PDB entry 8JD6 | electron microscopy, 3.40 A resolution | chains S and R of the 6 polymer chains in the assembly

Chain S (and R):
Name: Metabotropic glutamate receptor 4
Source organism: Homo sapiens
Notes: chain R of this document is another copy of the same molecule, construct and numbering; everything in this record applies to it too
Reference sequence: Q14833 (GRM4_HUMAN); numbering as in UniProt (aligned over 33-912)
Chain sequence (890 residues; numbered 23 to 912; the number before each row is that of its first residue):
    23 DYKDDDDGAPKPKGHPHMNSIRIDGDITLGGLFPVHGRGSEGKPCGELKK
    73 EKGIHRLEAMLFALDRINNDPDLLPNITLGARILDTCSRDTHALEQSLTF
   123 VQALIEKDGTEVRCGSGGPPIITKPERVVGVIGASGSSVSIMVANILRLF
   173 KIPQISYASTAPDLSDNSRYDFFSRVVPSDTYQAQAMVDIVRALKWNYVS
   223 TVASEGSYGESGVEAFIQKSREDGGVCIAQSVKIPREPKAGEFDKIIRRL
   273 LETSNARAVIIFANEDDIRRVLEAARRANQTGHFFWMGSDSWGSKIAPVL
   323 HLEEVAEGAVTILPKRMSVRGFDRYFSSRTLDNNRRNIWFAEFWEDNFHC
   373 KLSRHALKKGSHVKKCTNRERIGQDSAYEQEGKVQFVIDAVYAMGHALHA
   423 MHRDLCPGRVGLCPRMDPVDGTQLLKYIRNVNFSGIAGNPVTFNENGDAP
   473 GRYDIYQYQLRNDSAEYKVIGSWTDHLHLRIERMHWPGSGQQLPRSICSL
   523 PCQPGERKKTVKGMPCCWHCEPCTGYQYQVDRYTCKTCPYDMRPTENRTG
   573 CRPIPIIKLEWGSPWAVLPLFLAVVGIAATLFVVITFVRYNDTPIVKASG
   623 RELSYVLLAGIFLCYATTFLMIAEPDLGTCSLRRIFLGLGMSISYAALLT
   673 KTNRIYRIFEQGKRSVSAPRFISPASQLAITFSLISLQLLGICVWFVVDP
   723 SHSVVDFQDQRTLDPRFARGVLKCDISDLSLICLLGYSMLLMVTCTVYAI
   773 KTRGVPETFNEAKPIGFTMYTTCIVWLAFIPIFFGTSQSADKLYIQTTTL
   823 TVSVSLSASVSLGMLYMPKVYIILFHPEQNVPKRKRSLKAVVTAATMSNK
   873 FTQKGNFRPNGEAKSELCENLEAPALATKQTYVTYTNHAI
Disordered / not traced: 23-40, 127-147, 374-385, 509-514, 684-691, 849-912 (chain R: 23-40, 128-147, 375-384, 484-486, 509-514, 854-912)
Construct notes: expression tag (23-32)
Disulfide bonds: Cys249-Cys538, Cys372-Cys388, Cys428-Cys435, Cys520-Cys539, Cys524-Cys542, Cys545-Cys557, Cys560-Cys573, Cys652-Cys746
Residues lining bound ligands:
  - N-(3-chlorophenyl)pyridine-2-carboxamide (BK0): Trp587, Leu590, Pro591, Val797, Ala800, Phe801, Ile804, Thr820, Thr821, Val824, Ser825, Leu828
  - phosphoserine (SEP): Lys74, Arg78, Ser157, Gly158, Ser159, Ala180, Ser181, Thr182, Tyr230, Glu287, Asp312, Ser313, Lys317, Glu403, Lys405

How chain S and chain R interact:
Residue-residue contacts (55; chain S residue first):
  Thr113(S) - Arg170(R)
  Thr113(S) - Arg191(R)
  Leu116(S) - Asn167(R)
  Leu116(S) - Ile168(R)  hydrophobic
  Leu116(S) - Leu171(R)  hydrophobic
  Glu117(S) - Leu171(R)
  Leu120(S) - Leu171(R)  hydrophobic
  Leu120(S) - Phe172(R)  hydrophobic
  Met164(S) - Asn167(R)
  Met164(S) - Arg191(R)
  Asn167(S) - Leu116(R)
  Asn167(S) - Met164(R)  hydrogen bond
  Ile168(S) - Leu116(R)  hydrophobic
  Ile168(S) - Ile168(R)  hydrophobic
  Arg170(S) - Thr113(R)
  Arg170(S) - Glu117(R)  salt bridge
  Leu171(S) - Leu116(R)  hydrophobic
  Leu171(S) - Glu117(R)
  Leu171(S) - Leu120(R)  hydrophobic
  Phe172(S) - Leu120(R)  hydrophobic
  Arg191(S) - Asp112(R)  salt bridge
  Arg191(S) - Met164(R)
  Arg191(S) - Arg258(R)
  Arg243(S) - Arg271(R)
  Lys255(S) - Glu236(R)  salt bridge
  Arg258(S) - Arg191(R)
  Arg271(S) - Arg243(R)
  Thr275(S) - Gly535(R)
  Lys534(S) - Lys534(R)
  Trp587(S) - Pro803(R)  hydrophobic
  Trp587(S) - Phe806(R)
  Trp587(S) - Gly807(R)
  Leu590(S) - Leu799(R)  hydrophobic
  Leu735(S) - Asp736(R)
  Lys785(S) - Lys785(R)
  Phe789(S) - Phe789(R)  hydrophobic
  Thr793(S) - Phe789(R)
  Ile796(S) - Thr793(R)
  Val797(S) - Tyr792(R)
  Val797(S) - Ile796(R)  hydrophobic
  Ala800(S) - Ile796(R)  hydrophobic
  Ala800(S) - Ala800(R)
  Ile804(S) - Ala800(R)  hydrophobic
  Gly807(S) - Ile804(R)
  Gln810(S) - Ser811(R)
  Ser811(S) - Thr808(R)
  Ser811(S) - Ser811(R)
  Ala812(S) - Gln810(R)
  Ile817(S) - Pro803(R)  hydrophobic
  Ile817(S) - Gly807(R)
  Leu828(S) - Tyr792(R)
  Leu828(S) - Ile796(R)  hydrophobic
  Val832(S) - Tyr792(R)
  Met836(S) - Phe789(R)  hydrophobic
  Tyr843(S) - Arg775(R)  hydrogen bond
Also at the interface, not in a pair above, chain S (43 interface residues in all): Asp112, Ser190, Glu236, His541, Pro803, Asp813, Thr821
Also at the interface, not in a pair above, chain R (38 interface residues in all): Glu227, His541, Ile802, Ile817

In short:
43 residues of chain S and 38 residues of chain R are in contact, with 2 hydrogen bonds and 3 salt bridges.
Among the polar pairs are Arg170(S)-Glu117(R), Arg191(S)-Asp112(R) and Lys255(S)-Glu236(R). Chain S binds
N-(3-chlorophenyl)pyridine-2-carboxamide and phosphoserine.
Chain S and chain R are both Metabotropic glutamate receptor 4 (Homo sapiens); the structure, Cryo-EM
structure of Gi1-bound metabotropic glutamate receptor mGlu4, was determined by electron microscopy together
with 8JCU, 8JCV, 8JCW, 8JCX, 8JCY, 8JCZ and 6 further entries from the same study.
